PDB entry 6BK8 | electron microscopy, 3.30 A resolution | chains 2 and A of the 46 polymer chains in the assembly

# Chain 2
Molecule: U2 snRNA
Organism: Saccharomyces cerevisiae
Sequence (1175 nucleotides; each row starts with the number of its first residue):
     1 ACGAAUCUCUUUGCCUUUUGGCUUAGAUCAAGUGUAGUAUCUGUUCUUUU
    51 CAGUGUAACAACUGAAAUGACCUCAAUGAGGCUCAUUACCUUUUAAUUUG
   101 UUACAAUACACAUUUUUUGGCACCCAAAAUAAUAAAAUGGACGGGAAGAG
   151 ACUUUUUAAGCAAGUUGUUUUCCGCUAAUGUCAGGUCUCACUACUUUUUG
   201 CUGCUAUUUUUCUUCGCUCAUGGUUUCUUCAUAAGGCGUUUUUAUGAUGG
   251 UUUUUCGAAAUUGGUUUUUGAGACGACGGUUGCUCAAGGUUAUUGUUUUU
   301 GUUUUCUUCUGGUUGUUUUCUAUUUUCUUUUUUUUAGCUUUCUGUUUCUC
   351 CCUUAGUUUGGCUUUUUGCUUCAUACUCUUCCCUGUCUUUCCGAGCCGUU
   401 UAUGUCCAACGCGGGAUUUGGUUUUUCUUUAUCGAUGGGAAGAAAUGGUG
   451 CUAUAGUAGGUUGGGAGAUAAUAUUUAUGGUAUGGGGUGCUAGUGCGGAU
   501 GGGGCGCUCUUAUUGUUGAUUUCUUCGCUCGUCUUCUUUUUCUGGUGGCG
   551 CUGCAAGAGGAAGUUUUUCGACUUUGUUAUGAUUUUUGGUUUGCAAGGAA
   601 AGGUGUCUUACGAUUCUUUUUUUGAUGUAAUAGGAUAAGCUUGCUUAUCC
   651 CCCAAGUAUCGGCCAAAGUUGUUGAUUUUCCUUUUGAAGUGUCCUCGGUU
   701 UGAGGGGGUGUAGGGUGGGGUUGGUCUACAAUAAGAGUGUUCCAUUGUUA
   751 ACGUGCUGGCGUCUUUUACUAUAUUUUUUUUCCCAGUUUAUUUUGUGCUU
   801 AUUUUCUCAUUGAGGAGAAGGAGCUCUUCUCGCAGGAUAUAAAUGGAGGU
   851 UUGCUAAAGGGGAGGAGAUGUGUUUGUGAGAAUACUGCUGAGAGAGUUCU
   901 GGAAGAGAAAAAAAGGAGGCAAUGGAAGGCGUUUGCUGGGAAAAGAGAAG
   951 AGCCAUGACUGCAUCUGUUGUUUCAAGGCCAGUUUUAUUAACCGCCUAUG
  1001 UCAUAGAGGCGUUUUUUUUGGAGGGAUUUGAAGAAUGCCGGCGGCAUCAA
  1051 GAAACGGACUUGAUGGUUGACGCCUGUUUUUAAAGUUAGAGACGUCGCGA
  1101 CCCUCGCACUUGUGGAGUCGUUCUUGACUUUUACUUUGGUCGCUUGAUGU
  1151 UUCUCUCGUCUUCCCGUUCGCUCUU
Not modelled in the structure: 1-2, 48-54, 65-97, 105-138, 151-1088, 1109-1116, 1130-1137, 1155-1158, 1170-1175

# Chain A
Name: Pre-mRNA-splicing factor Prp8
Organism: Saccharomyces cerevisiae (strain ATCC 204508 / S288c)
Reference sequence: P33334 (PRP8_YEAST); residues 1-2413 here = UniProt positions 1-2413
Sequence (2413 residues; each row starts with the number of its first residue):
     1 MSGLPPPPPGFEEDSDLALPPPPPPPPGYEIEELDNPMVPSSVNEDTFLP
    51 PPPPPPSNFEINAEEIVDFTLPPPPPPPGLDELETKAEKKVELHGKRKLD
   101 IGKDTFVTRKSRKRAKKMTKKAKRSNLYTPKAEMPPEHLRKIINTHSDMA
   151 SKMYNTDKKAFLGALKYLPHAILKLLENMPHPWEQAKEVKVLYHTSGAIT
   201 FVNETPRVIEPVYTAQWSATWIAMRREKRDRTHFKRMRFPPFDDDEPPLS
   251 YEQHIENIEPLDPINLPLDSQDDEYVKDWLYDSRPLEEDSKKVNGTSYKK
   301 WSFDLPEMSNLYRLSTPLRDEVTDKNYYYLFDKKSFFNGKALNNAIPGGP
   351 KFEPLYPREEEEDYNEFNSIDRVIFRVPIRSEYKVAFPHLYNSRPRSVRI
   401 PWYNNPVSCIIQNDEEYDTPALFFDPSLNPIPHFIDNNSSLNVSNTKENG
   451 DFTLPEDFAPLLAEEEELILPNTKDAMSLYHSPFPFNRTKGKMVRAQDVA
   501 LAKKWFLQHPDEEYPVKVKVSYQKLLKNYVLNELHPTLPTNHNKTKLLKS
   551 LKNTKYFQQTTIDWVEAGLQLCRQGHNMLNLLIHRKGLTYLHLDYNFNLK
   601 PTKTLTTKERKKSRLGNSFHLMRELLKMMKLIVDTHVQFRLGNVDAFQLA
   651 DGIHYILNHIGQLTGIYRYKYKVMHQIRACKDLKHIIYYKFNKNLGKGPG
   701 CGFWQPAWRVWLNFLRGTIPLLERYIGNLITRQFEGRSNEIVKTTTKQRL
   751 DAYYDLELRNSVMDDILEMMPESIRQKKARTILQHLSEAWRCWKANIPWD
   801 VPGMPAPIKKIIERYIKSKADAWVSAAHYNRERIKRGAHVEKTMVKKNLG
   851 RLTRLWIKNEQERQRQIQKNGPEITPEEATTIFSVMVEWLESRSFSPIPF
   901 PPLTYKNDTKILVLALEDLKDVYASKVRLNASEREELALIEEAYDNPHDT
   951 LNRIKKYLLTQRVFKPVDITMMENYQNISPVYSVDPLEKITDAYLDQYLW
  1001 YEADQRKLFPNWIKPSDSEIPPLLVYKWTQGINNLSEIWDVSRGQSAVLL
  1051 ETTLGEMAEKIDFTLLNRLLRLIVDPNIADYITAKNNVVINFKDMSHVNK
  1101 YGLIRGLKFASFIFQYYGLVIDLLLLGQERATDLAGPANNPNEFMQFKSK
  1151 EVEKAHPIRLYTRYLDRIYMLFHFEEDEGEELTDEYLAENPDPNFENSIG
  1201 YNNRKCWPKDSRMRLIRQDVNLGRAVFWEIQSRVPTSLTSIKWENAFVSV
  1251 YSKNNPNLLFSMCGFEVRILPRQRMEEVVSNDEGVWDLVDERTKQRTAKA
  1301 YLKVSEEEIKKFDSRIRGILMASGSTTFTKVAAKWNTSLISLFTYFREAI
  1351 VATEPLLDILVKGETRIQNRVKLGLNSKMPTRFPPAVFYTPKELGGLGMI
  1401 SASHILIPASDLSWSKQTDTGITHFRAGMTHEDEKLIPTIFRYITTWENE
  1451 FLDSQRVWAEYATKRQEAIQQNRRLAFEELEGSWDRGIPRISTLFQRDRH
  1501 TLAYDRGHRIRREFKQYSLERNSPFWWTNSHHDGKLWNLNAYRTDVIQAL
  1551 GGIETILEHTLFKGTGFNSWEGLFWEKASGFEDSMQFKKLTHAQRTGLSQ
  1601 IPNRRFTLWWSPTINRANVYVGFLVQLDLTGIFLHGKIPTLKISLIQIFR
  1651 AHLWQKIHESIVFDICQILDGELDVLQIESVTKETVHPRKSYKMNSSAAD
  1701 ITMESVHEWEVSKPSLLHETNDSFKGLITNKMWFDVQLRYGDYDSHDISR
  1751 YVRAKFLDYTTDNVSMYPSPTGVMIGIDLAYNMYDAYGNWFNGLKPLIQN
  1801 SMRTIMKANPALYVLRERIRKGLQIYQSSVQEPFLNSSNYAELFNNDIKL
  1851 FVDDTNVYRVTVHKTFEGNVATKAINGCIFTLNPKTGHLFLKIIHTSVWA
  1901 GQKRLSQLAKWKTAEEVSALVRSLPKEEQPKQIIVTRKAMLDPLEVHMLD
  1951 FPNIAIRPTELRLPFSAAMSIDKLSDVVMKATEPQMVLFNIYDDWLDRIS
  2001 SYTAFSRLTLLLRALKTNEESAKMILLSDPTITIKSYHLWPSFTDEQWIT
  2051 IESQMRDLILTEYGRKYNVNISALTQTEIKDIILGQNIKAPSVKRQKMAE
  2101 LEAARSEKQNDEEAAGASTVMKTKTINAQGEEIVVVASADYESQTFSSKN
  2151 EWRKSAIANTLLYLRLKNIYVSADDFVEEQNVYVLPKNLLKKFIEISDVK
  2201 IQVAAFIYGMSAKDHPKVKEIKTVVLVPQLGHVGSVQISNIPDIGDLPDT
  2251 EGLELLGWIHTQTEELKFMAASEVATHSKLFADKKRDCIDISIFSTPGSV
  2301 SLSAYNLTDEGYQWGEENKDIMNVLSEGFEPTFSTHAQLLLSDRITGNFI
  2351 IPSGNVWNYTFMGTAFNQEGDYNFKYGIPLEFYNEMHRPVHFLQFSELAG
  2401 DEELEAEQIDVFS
Not modelled in the structure: 1-125, 360-364, 434-449, 2107-2413
Ligand contacts: inositol hexakisphosphate (IHP): Arg-236, Lys-517, Tyr-655, His-659, Lys-681, Lys-684, His-685, Tyr-688, Tyr-689, Asn-692, Lys-697, Gly-698, Asn-1618
Curated features (UniProtKB/Swiss-Prot):
  - region: Met-1585 to Leu-1598 (Important for branch point selection)
  - mutagenesis: His-1658 (H1658S: No effect on viability), Glu-1684 (E1684Q: No effect on viability), His-1687 (H1687S: No effect on viability), Asp-1700 (D1700N: No effect on viability), Asp-1735 (D1735N: No effect on viability), Asp-1853 (D1853A: Alters protein folding. Severely impaired growth. Strongly reduced growth at 35 degrees Celsius; when associated with A-1854; D1853N: Reduced growth at 30 degrees Celsius ...), Asp-1854 (D1854A: Reduced growth at 30 degrees Celsius. Strongly reduced growth at 16 degrees Celsius. Strongly reduced growth at 35 degrees Celsius; when associated with A-1853 ...), Thr-1855 (T1855A: Reduced growth at 30 degrees Celsius. Strongly reduced growth at 16 degrees Celsius), Thr-1936 (T1936A: Reduced growth at 30 degrees Celsius. Strongly reduced growth at 16 degrees Celsius), Arg-1937 (R1937K: Severely impaired growth. Reduced growth at 30 degrees Celsius. Strongly reduced growth at 16 degrees Celsius)
What the authors report for this chain:
  - conformationally variable residues (order/disorder transition): Glu-1576 to Ser-1599
  - binding site for the 59-nt RNA strand: Phe-1581, Gln-1594

# Interface between chain 2 and chain A
Contacting residue pairs (40; chain 2 residue first):
  U19(2) / Lys-777(A)  salt bridge to the phosphate
  U19(2) / Gln-784(A)  hydrogen bond to the sugar
  G20(2) / Arg-780(A)  sugar contact
  G20(2) / Gln-784(A)  phosphate contact
  G21(2) / Ala-752(A)  base contact
  G21(2) / Asp-755(A)  hydrogen bond to the sugar
  G21(2) / Arg-759(A)  hydrogen bond to the sugar
  G21(2) / Gln-784(A)  phosphate contact
  G21(2) / Ser-787(A)  phosphate contact
  C22(2) / Asp-751(A)  hydrogen bond to the sugar
  C22(2) / Asp-755(A)  sugar contact
  C22(2) / Ser-787(A)  hydrogen bond to the phosphate
  C22(2) / Arg-791(A)  salt bridge to the phosphate
  U23(2) / Asp-751(A)  sugar contact
  U23(2) / Trp-790(A)  hydrogen bond to the phosphate
  U23(2) / Lys-819(A)  salt bridge to the phosphate
  U23(2) / Lys-847(A)  phosphate contact
  U24(2) / Trp-823(A)  phosphate contact
  U24(2) / Thr-843(A)  base contact
  U24(2) / Lys-846(A)  base contact
  U24(2) / Lys-847(A)  sugar contact
  U24(2) / Gly-850(A)  sugar contact
  U24(2) / Arg-851(A)  salt bridge to the phosphate
  U24(2) / Lys-1093(A)  sugar contact
  A25(2) / Lys-794(A)  salt bridge to the phosphate
  A25(2) / Arg-854(A)  salt bridge to the phosphate
  A25(2) / Lys-1093(A)  base contact
  A25(2) / Asp-1094(A)  base contact
  A27(2) / Lys-1093(A)  salt bridge to the phosphate
  C29(2) / Asn-930(A)  hydrogen bond to the phosphate
  A30(2) / Leu-929(A)  phosphate contact
  A30(2) / Asn-930(A)  phosphate contact
  A30(2) / Ala-931(A)  phosphate contact
  A30(2) / Arg-934(A)  salt bridge to the phosphate
  A31(2) / Arg-934(A)  salt bridge to the phosphate
  G32(2) / Lys-1588(A)  base contact
  A36(2) / Val-1862(A)  sugar contact
  G37(2) / Lys-1864(A)  sugar contact
  G37(2) / Val-1870(A)  base contact
  U38(2) / Lys-1864(A)  hydrogen bond to the sugar
Interface residues without a listed pair, chain 2 (18 interface residues in all): U16, U18, U28
Interface residues without a listed pair, chain A (34 interface residues in all): Thr-781, Val-927, Lys-1589, His-1592, His-1863

# In short
Chain 2 and chain A form an interface of 18 and 34 residues respectively; the contacts include 8 hydrogen
bonds and 9 salt bridges. Polar pairs include U19(2)/Gln-784(A), G21(2)/Asp-755(A) and G21(2)/Arg-759(A).
Bound to chain A: inositol hexakisphosphate. The paper reports a binding site for the 59-nt RNA strand at
Phe-1581(A) and Gln-1594(A); conformational variability at Glu-1576(A).
Chain 2 is U2 snRNA (Saccharomyces cerevisiae) and chain A is Pre-mRNA-splicing factor Prp8 (Saccharomyces
cerevisiae (strain ATCC 204508 / S288c)); the structure, S. cerevisiae spliceosomal post-catalytic P complex,
was determined by electron microscopy.
